Entry 8HIF (electron microscopy, 3.50 A resolution); this record covers chains b1 and b2 of the 144 polymer chains in the assembly.

# Chain b1 (and b2)
Molecule: Major capsid protein
Source organism: Singapore grouper iridovirus
Notes: chain b2 of this document is another copy of the same molecule, construct and numbering; everything in this record applies to it too
UniProtKB: Q5YFJ3 (Q5YFJ3_9VIRU); residue numbers follow UniProt; this construct covers 1-463
Amino-acid sequence (463 residues; each row starts with the number of its first residue):
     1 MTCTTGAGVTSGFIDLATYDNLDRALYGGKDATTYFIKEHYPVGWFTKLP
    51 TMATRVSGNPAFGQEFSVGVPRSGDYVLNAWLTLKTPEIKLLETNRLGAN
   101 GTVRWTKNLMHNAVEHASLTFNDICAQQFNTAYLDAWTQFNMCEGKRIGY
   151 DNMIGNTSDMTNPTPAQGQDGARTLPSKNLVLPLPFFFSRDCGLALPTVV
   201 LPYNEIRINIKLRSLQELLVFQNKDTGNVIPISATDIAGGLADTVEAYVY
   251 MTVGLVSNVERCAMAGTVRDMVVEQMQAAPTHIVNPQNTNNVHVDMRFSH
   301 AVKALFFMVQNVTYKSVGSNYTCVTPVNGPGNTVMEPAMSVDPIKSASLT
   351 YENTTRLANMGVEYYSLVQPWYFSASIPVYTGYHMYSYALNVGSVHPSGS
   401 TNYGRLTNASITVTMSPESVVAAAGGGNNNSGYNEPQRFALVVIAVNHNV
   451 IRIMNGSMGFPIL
Unresolved in the structure: 1

# Chain b1 / chain b2 interface
Residue-residue contacts (102):
  Thr-2(b1) with Asn-353(b2); Thr-354(b2)
  Thr-4(b1) with Thr-355(b2)
  Ser-11(b1) with Thr-355(b2), hydrogen bond (side chain-backbone); Arg-356(b2)
  Ile-14(b1) with Leu-406(b2), hydrophobic
  Asp-15(b1) with Tyr-351(b2); Arg-356(b2), salt bridge; Thr-401(b2)
  Thr-18(b1) with Asn-402(b2); Arg-405(b2)
  Tyr-19(b1) with Arg-405(b2)
  Asp-20(b1) with Asn-402(b2); Arg-405(b2)
  Leu-22(b1) with Val-450(b2), hydrophobic
  Asp-23(b1) with Ala-301(b2); Asn-402(b2), hydrogen bond
  Leu-26(b1) with His-448(b2)
  Tyr-27(b1) with Ser-398(b2), hydrogen bond (side chain-backbone); Gly-399(b2); Ser-400(b2), hydrogen bond
  Tyr-41(b1) with Thr-33(b2)
  Pro-42(b1) with Leu-26(b2); Gly-28(b2); Ala-32(b2); Thr-33(b2), hydrogen bond (backbone-backbone)
  Val-43(b1) with Leu-26(b2); Tyr-27(b2); Gly-28(b2), hydrogen bond (backbone-backbone); Ala-32(b2); Thr-33(b2)
  Gly-44(b1) with Tyr-27(b2); Thr-33(b2), hydrogen bond (backbone-backbone)
  Trp-45(b1) with Asp-15(b2); Leu-16(b2); Thr-18(b2); Tyr-19(b2); Tyr-27(b2), hydrophobic
  Phe-46(b1) with Leu-16(b2); Phe-36(b2), hydrophobic
  Thr-47(b1) with Gly-12(b2); Asp-15(b2); Leu-16(b2)
  Thr-51(b1) with Gly-6(b2); Ala-7(b2); Val-9(b2)
  Met-52(b1) with Gly-6(b2), hydrogen bond (backbone-backbone); Ala-7(b2)
  Thr-54(b1) with Ala-7(b2)
  Tyr-76(b1) with Phe-36(b2), hydrophobic
  Glu-144(b1) with Glu-144(b2); Gly-145(b2)
  Asp-191(b1) with Lys-38(b2)
  Cys-192(b1) with Tyr-35(b2), hydrophobic; Phe-36(b2)
  Gly-193(b1) with Phe-36(b2); Ile-37(b2), hydrogen bond (backbone-backbone); Lys-38(b2)
  Val-253(b1) with Val-9(b2), hydrophobic
  Leu-255(b1) with Phe-13(b2), hydrophobic; Leu-16(b2), hydrophobic
  Val-256(b1) with Leu-16(b2)
  Arg-269(b1) with Ile-37(b2); Lys-38(b2)
  Val-272(b1) with His-40(b2)
  Arg-356(b1) with Thr-47(b2), hydrogen bond; Lys-48(b2), hydrogen bond (side chain-backbone); Leu-49(b2)
  Leu-357(b1) with Pro-50(b2), hydrophobic
  Glu-363(b1) with Asn-179(b2); Val-181(b2)
  Tyr-364(b1) with Pro-50(b2); Trp-81(b2), hydrophobic
  Leu-367(b1) with Met-153(b2), hydrophobic
  Val-368(b1) with Trp-81(b2), hydrophobic; Val-181(b2), hydrophobic
  Gln-369(b1) with Lys-48(b2)
  Pro-370(b1) with Lys-146(b2), hydrogen bond (backbone-side chain)
  Trp-371(b1) with Met-142(b2), hydrophobic; Lys-146(b2), hydrogen bond (backbone-side chain); Tyr-150(b2), hydrophobic; Pro-183(b2)
  Tyr-372(b1) with Asn-79(b2), hydrogen bond; Ala-80(b2); Trp-81(b2), hydrophobic; Pro-183(b2)
  Phe-373(b1) with Lys-48(b2)
  Ser-374(b1) with Lys-146(b2), hydrogen bond (backbone-side chain)
  Ala-375(b1) with Lys-146(b2)
  Ser-376(b1) with Gly-145(b2)
  Ile-377(b1) with Gly-145(b2); Gly-149(b2)
  Ser-387(b1) with Lys-48(b2), hydrogen bond (backbone-side chain)
  Tyr-388(b1) with Lys-48(b2)
  Ala-389(b1) with Lys-48(b2)
  Leu-390(b1) with Cys-192(b2), hydrophobic
  His-396(b1) with Lys-38(b2), hydrogen bond; Tyr-41(b2), hydrogen bond (side chain-backbone)
  Pro-397(b1) with His-40(b2); Val-43(b2)
  Gly-399(b1) with Phe-46(b2)
  Ser-400(b1) with Trp-45(b2)
Also at the interface, not in a pair above, chain b1 (68 interface residues in all): Ala-17, Asn-21, Tyr-35, His-40, Leu-49, Pro-71, Ser-73, Leu-78, Leu-194, Arg-261, Met-360, Tyr-386, Val-395
Also at the interface, not in a pair above, chain b2 (70 interface residues in all): Gly-8, Ser-11, Asp-23, Thr-34, Leu-78, Thr-83, Asn-152, Tyr-250, Val-272, His-300, Tyr-388, Leu-390, Pro-397, Ile-462

# Summary
68 residues of chain b1 face 70 of chain b2 across their interface, with 18 hydrogen bonds and 1 salt bridge.
Polar pairs include Asp-15(b1)/Arg-356(b2), Ser-11(b1)/Thr-355(b2) and Asp-23(b1)/Asn-402(b2).
Chain b1 and chain b2 are both Major capsid protein (Singapore grouper iridovirus); the structure, One
asymmetric unit of Singapore grouper iridovirus capsid, was determined by electron microscopy.
